Entry 2ZP8 (X-ray diffraction, 3.20 A resolution); this record covers chains G and H of the 10 polymer chains in the assembly.

# Chain G (and H)
Molecule: Tryptophan RNA-binding attenuator protein-inhibitory protein
Organism: Bacillus subtilis
Notes: chain H of this document is another copy of the same molecule, construct and numbering; everything in this record applies to it too
Reference sequence: O31466 (RTPA_BACSU); residues 1-53 here = UniProt positions 1-53
Chain sequence (53 residues; each row starts with the number of its first residue):
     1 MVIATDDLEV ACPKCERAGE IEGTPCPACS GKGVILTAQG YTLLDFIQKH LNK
Metal / ion sites: Zn2+: Cys12, Cys15, Cys26, Cys29

# How chain G and chain H interact
Residue-residue contacts - 6 pairs, chain G then chain H:
  Glu22(G) - Ala38(H)
  Thr24(G) - Leu36(H)
  Thr24(G) - Thr37(H)
  Thr24(G) - Ala38(H)
  Pro25(G) - Val10(H)
  Pro27(G) - Val10(H)  hydrophobic
Other interface residues (no listed pair), chain G (5 interface residues in all): Lys14
Other interface residues (no listed pair), chain H (6 interface residues in all): Asp6, Ile35

# Summary
5 residues of chain G and 6 residues of chain H are in contact. Cys12(G), Cys15(G), Cys26(G) and Cys29(G) form
the Zn2+ site.
Both chains are Tryptophan RNA-binding attenuator protein-inhibitory protein (Bacillus subtilis). Entry 2ZP8
(The Nature of the TRAP:Anti-TRAP complex) was determined by X-ray diffraction (same publication as 2ZP9).
